Entry 8THK (electron microscopy, 2.60 A resolution); this record covers chains B and G of the 5 polymer chains in the assembly.

# Chain B
Molecule: Guanine nucleotide-binding protein G(I)/G(S)/G(T) subunit beta-1
From: Homo sapiens
Reference sequence: P62873 (GBB1_HUMAN); residue numbers follow UniProt; this construct covers 2-340
Chain sequence (358 residues; numbered -17 to 340; the number before each row is that of its first residue; numbers below 1 keep their minus sign (Met-17 is residue -17)):
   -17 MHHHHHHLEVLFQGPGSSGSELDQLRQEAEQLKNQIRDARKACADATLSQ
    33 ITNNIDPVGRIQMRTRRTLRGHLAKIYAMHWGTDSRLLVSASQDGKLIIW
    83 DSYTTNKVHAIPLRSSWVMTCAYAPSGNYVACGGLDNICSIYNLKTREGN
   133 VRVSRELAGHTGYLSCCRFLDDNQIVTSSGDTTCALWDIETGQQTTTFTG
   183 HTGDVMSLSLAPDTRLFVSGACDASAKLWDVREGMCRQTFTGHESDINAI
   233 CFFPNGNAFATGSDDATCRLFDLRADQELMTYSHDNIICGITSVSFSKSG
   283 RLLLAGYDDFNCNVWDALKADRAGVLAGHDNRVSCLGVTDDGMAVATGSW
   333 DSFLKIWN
Not modelled in the structure: -17 to 2
Sequence notes: expression tag (-17 to 1)
Swiss-Prot annotation at these positions:
  - modified residue: Ser2 (N-acetylserine), His266 (Phosphohistidine)
  - natural variant: Leu30 (L30F: In MRD42; uncertain significance), Arg52 (R52G: In MRD42), Gly64 (G64V: In MRD42), Asp76 (D76E: In MRD42; D76G: In MRD42), Gly77 (G77S: In MRD42), Lys78 (K78R: In MRD42), Ile80 (I80N: In MRD42; I80T: In MRD42), His91 (H91R: In MRD42; uncertain significance), Ala92 (A92T: In MRD42), Pro94 (P94S: In MRD42), Leu95 (L95P: In MRD42), Arg96 (R96L: In MRD42), 5 further natural variant entries in UniProt

# Chain G
Molecule: Guanine nucleotide-binding protein G(I)/G(S)/G(O) subunit gamma-2
From: Homo sapiens
Reference sequence: P59768 (GBG2_HUMAN); residue numbers follow UniProt; this construct covers 1-71
Chain sequence (71 residues; row label = number of the first residue in the row):
     1 MASNNTASIAQARKLVEQLKMEANIDRIKVSKAAADLMAYCEAHAKEDPL
    51 LTPVPASENPFREKKFFCAIL
Not modelled in the structure: 1-8, 63-71
Swiss-Prot annotation at these positions:
  - modified residue: Ala2 (N-acetylalanine), Cys68 (Cysteine methyl ester)
  - lipidation: Cys68 (S-geranylgeranyl cysteine)

# How chain B and chain G interact
Contacting residue pairs - 76 pairs, chain B then chain G:
  Leu7(B) - Ile9(G)  hydrophobic
  Leu7(B) - Ala12(G)  hydrophobic
  Leu7(B) - Arg13(G)
  Leu7(B) - Val16(G)
  Ala11(B) - Val16(G)  hydrophobic
  Ala11(B) - Leu19(G)
  Leu14(B) - Leu19(G)  hydrophobic
  Leu14(B) - Lys20(G)
  Leu14(B) - Ala23(G)  hydrophobic
  Lys15(B) - Leu19(G)
  Ile18(B) - Leu19(G)
  Ile18(B) - Ala23(G)  hydrophobic
  Ala21(B) - Arg27(G)
  Ala24(B) - Lys29(G)
  Cys25(B) - Arg27(G)
  Cys25(B) - Ile28(G)
  Cys25(B) - Lys29(G)
  Cys25(B) - Val30(G)  hydrogen bond (backbone-backbone)
  Ala26(B) - Val30(G)  hydrophobic
  Asp27(B) - Lys29(G)
  Asp27(B) - Val30(G)
  Asp27(B) - Ser31(G)  hydrogen bond
  Ala28(B) - Val30(G)
  Leu30(B) - Ala34(G)  hydrophobic
  Ile33(B) - Ser31(G)
  Ile33(B) - Ala34(G)  hydrophobic
  Ile37(B) - Met38(G)  hydrophobic
  Ile37(B) - Glu42(G)
  Val40(B) - Leu51(G)  hydrophobic
  Arg48(B) - Asn59(G)
  Arg48(B) - Phe61(G)
  Arg49(B) - Pro60(G)
  Arg49(B) - Phe61(G)  hydrogen bond (side chain-backbone)
  Arg49(B) - Arg62(G)
  Ser84(B) - Phe61(G)
  Tyr85(B) - Pro60(G)
  Tyr85(B) - Phe61(G)  hydrophobic
  Cys218(B) - Gln18(G)
  Cys218(B) - Glu22(G)
  Arg219(B) - Glu22(G)
  Thr221(B) - Glu22(G)  hydrogen bond
  Phe235(B) - Leu37(G)  hydrophobic
  Phe235(B) - Tyr40(G)  hydrophobic
  Phe235(B) - Cys41(G)  hydrophobic
  Pro236(B) - Tyr40(G)
  Asn237(B) - Leu37(G)
  Asn237(B) - Tyr40(G)
  Asp254(B) - Ala33(G)
  Asp254(B) - Leu37(G)
  Arg256(B) - Arg27(G)
  Arg256(B) - Ile28(G)  hydrogen bond (backbone-backbone)
  Arg256(B) - Asp36(G)  salt bridge
  Asp258(B) - Arg27(G)  salt bridge
  Gln259(B) - Val30(G)
  Leu261(B) - Val30(G)  hydrophobic
  Ser279(B) - Asp48(G)  hydrogen bond
  Ser279(B) - Leu50(G)
  Lys280(B) - Glu47(G)
  Lys280(B) - Asp48(G)
  Ser281(B) - Tyr40(G)
  Ser281(B) - Cys41(G)  hydrogen bond (side chain-backbone)
  Ser281(B) - His44(G)  hydrogen bond (side chain-backbone)
  Ser281(B) - Asp48(G)
  Arg283(B) - Leu51(G)
  Leu300(B) - Cys41(G)  hydrophobic
  Asp323(B) - Pro49(G)
  Gly324(B) - Pro49(G)
  Gly324(B) - Leu50(G)
  Met325(B) - Pro49(G)  hydrophobic
  Met325(B) - Leu50(G)
  Met325(B) - Glu58(G)
  Met325(B) - Pro60(G)
  Ala326(B) - Phe61(G)  hydrophobic
  Val327(B) - Leu50(G)  hydrophobic
  Asn340(B) - Asn59(G)  hydrogen bond
  Asn340(B) - Phe61(G)
Also at the interface, not in a pair above, chain B (59 interface residues in all): Glu3, Leu4, Glu10, Gln17, Arg22, Thr29, Thr34, Ile43, Met45, Trp63, Gln220, Ala240, Leu252, Ala257, Gly282, Leu284, Val320, Ile338
Also at the interface, not in a pair above, chain G (37 interface residues in all): Ile25, Asp26, Ala35, Ala45

# Summary
59 residues of chain B and 37 residues of chain G are in contact, with 9 hydrogen bonds and 2 salt bridges.
Polar contacts include Arg256(B)-Asp36(G), Asp258(B)-Arg27(G) and Asp27(B)-Ser31(G).
Chain B is Guanine nucleotide-binding protein G(I)/G(S)/G(T) subunit beta-1 and chain G is Guanine
nucleotide-binding protein G(I)/G(S)/G(O) subunit gamma-2, both from Homo sapiens; the structure, Cryo-EM
structure of A61603-bound alpha-1A-adrenergic receptor in complex with heterotrimeric Gq-protein, was
determined by electron microscopy (same publication as 8THL).
